Entry 4GCP (X-ray diffraction, 1.98 A resolution); this record covers chain A.

Chain A:
Protein: Outer membrane protein F
From: Escherichia coli
Reference sequence: P02931 (OMPF_ECOLI); residues 1-340 here correspond to UniProt positions 23-362 (UniProt number = residue number + 22)
Amino-acid sequence (341 residues; each row starts with the number of its first residue; numbering starts at 0):
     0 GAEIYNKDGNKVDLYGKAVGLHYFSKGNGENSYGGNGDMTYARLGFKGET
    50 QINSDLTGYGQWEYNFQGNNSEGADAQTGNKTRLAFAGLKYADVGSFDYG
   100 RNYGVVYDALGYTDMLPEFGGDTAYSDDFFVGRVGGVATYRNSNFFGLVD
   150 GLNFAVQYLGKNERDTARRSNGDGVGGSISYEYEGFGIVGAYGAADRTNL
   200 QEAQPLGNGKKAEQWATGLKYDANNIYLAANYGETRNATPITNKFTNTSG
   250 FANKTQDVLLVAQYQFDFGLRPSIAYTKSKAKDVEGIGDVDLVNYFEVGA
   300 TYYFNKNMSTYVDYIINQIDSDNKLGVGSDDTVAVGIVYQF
Disordered / not traced: 0-7
Construct notes: expression tag (0)
Small-molecule neighbours: ampicillin (AIC; (2S,5R,6R)-6-{[(2R)-2-amino-2-phenylethanoyl]amino}-3,3-dimethyl-7-oxo-4-thia-1-azabicyclo[3.2.0]heptane-2-carboxylic acid): Tyr22, Tyr32, Gly33, Phe118, Gly119, Gly120, Asp121, Ala123, Tyr124, Ser125, Arg167, Arg168
From the paper describing this entry:
  - binding site for ampicillin: Tyr22, Tyr32, Phe118, Gly119, Asp121, Ser125, Arg167, Arg168
  - mutagenesis - R42S, D121N, R167S, R168S: decreased growth in response to ampicillin
  - mutagenesis - Y14S, K16S, Y22S, K46S, E62Q: unchanged growth in response to ampicillin
  - mutagenesis - Y14S, K46S: unchanged growth in response to carbenicillin
  - mutagenesis - D121N: increased growth in response to carbenicillin

Overview:
Ligands of chain A: ampicillin. From the paper: a binding site for ampicillin at Tyr22, Tyr32 and Phe118 among
others; R42S, D121N and R167S, among others, reduce growth in response to ampicillin; 9 substitutions were
tested in all.
Chain A is Outer membrane protein F (Escherichia coli); the structure, Crystal Structure of E. coli OmpF porin
in complex with Ampicillin, was determined by X-ray diffraction, deposited together with 4GCQ and 4GCS.
